Entry 4OBF (X-ray diffraction, 1.68 A resolution); this record covers chains A and B of the 3 polymer chains in the assembly.

# Chain A (and B)
Protein: HIV-1 Protease
From: Human immunodeficiency virus type 1
Notes: EC 3.4.23.16; chain B of this document is another copy of the same molecule, construct and numbering; everything in this record applies to it too
Reference sequence: P03369 (POL_HV1A2); residues 1-99 here correspond to UniProt positions 491-589 (UniProt number = residue number + 490)
Sequence (99 residues; row label = number of the first residue in the row):
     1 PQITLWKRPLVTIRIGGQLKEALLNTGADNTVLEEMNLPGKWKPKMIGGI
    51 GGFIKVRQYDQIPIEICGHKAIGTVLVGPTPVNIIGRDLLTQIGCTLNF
Sequence notes: engineered mutation Lys7 (Gln497 in P03369), Asn25 (Asp515 in P03369), Asn30 (Asp520 in P03369), Ile64 (Val554 in P03369), Asp88 (Asn578 in P03369)
Curated features (UniProtKB/Swiss-Prot):
  - region (Dimerization of protease): Pro1 to Leu5, Gly49 to Lys55
  - site: Phe99 (Cleavage)
What the authors report for this chain:
  - mutagenesis - D25N: abolished catalytic activity (citing earlier work)
  - mutagenesis - D30N: decreased binding to NFV (citing earlier work)

# Chain A / chain B interface
Pairs across the interface (97):
  Pro1(A) - Leu97(B)
  Pro1(A) - Asn98(B)
  Pro1(A) - Phe99(B)  hydrogen bond (backbone-backbone)
  Gln2(A) - Leu97(B)
  Gln2(A) - Asn98(B)
  Ile3(A) - Thr96(B)
  Ile3(A) - Leu97(B)  hydrogen bond (backbone-backbone)
  Ile3(A) - Phe99(B)  hydrophobic
  Thr4(A) - Thr96(B)
  Leu5(A) - Thr26(B)
  Leu5(A) - Arg87(B)  hydrogen bond (backbone-side chain)
  Leu5(A) - Leu90(B)  hydrophobic
  Leu5(A) - Thr91(B)
  Leu5(A) - Cys95(B)
  Trp6(A) - Arg87(B)  hydrogen bond (backbone-side chain)
  Trp6(A) - Thr91(B)
  Lys7(A) - Arg87(B)  hydrogen bond (backbone-side chain)
  Arg8(A) - Asp29(B)  salt bridge
  Arg8(A) - Arg87(B)
  Pro9(A) - Thr26(B)
  Pro9(A) - Arg87(B)
  Leu23(A) - Gly27(B)
  Leu24(A) - Thr26(B)  hydrogen bond (backbone-side chain)
  Leu24(A) - Leu97(B)  hydrophobic
  Asn25(A) - Asn25(B)  hydrogen bond
  Asn25(A) - Thr26(B)
  Asn25(A) - Gly27(B)
  Thr26(A) - Leu5(B)
  Thr26(A) - Pro9(B)
  Thr26(A) - Leu24(B)  hydrogen bond (side chain-backbone)
  Thr26(A) - Asn25(B)
  Thr26(A) - Thr26(B)  hydrogen bond (side chain-backbone)
  Thr26(A) - Leu97(B)
  Gly27(A) - Leu23(B)
  Gly27(A) - Asn25(B)  hydrogen bond (backbone-side chain)
  Asp29(A) - Arg8(B)  salt bridge
  Gly48(A) - Ile50(B)
  Gly49(A) - Ile50(B)
  Gly49(A) - Pro81(B)
  Ile50(A) - Gly49(B)
  Ile50(A) - Ile50(B)  hydrogen bond (backbone-backbone)
  Ile50(A) - Gly51(B)  hydrogen bond (backbone-backbone)
  Ile50(A) - Gly52(B)
  Ile50(A) - Ile54(B)  hydrophobic
  Ile50(A) - Thr80(B)
  Ile50(A) - Pro81(B)
  Ile50(A) - Ile84(B)  hydrophobic
  Gly51(A) - Gly51(B)
  Gly51(A) - Gly52(B)
  Gly51(A) - Ile54(B)
  Gly52(A) - Ile50(B)
  Gly52(A) - Gly51(B)
  Ile54(A) - Ile50(B)
  Cys67(A) - Phe99(B)  hydrophobic
  His69(A) - Phe99(B)
  Thr80(A) - Ile50(B)
  Pro81(A) - Gly49(B)
  Pro81(A) - Ile50(B)
  Arg87(A) - Leu5(B)  hydrogen bond (side chain-backbone)
  Arg87(A) - Trp6(B)  hydrogen bond (side chain-backbone)
  Arg87(A) - Lys7(B)
  Arg87(A) - Arg8(B)
  Arg87(A) - Pro9(B)
  Thr91(A) - Leu5(B)
  Thr91(A) - Trp6(B)
  Ile93(A) - Phe99(B)
  Gly94(A) - Asn98(B)
  Gly94(A) - Phe99(B)
  Cys95(A) - Leu5(B)
  Cys95(A) - Asn98(B)
  Cys95(A) - Phe99(B)  hydrophobic
  Thr96(A) - Gln2(B)  hydrogen bond
  Thr96(A) - Ile3(B)
  Thr96(A) - Thr96(B)
  Thr96(A) - Leu97(B)
  Thr96(A) - Asn98(B)  hydrogen bond (backbone-backbone)
  Leu97(A) - Pro1(B)
  Leu97(A) - Gln2(B)
  Leu97(A) - Ile3(B)  hydrogen bond (backbone-backbone)
  Leu97(A) - Pro9(B)  hydrophobic
  Leu97(A) - Leu24(B)  hydrophobic
  Leu97(A) - Cys95(B)  hydrophobic
  Leu97(A) - Thr96(B)
  Asn98(A) - Pro1(B)
  Asn98(A) - Gln2(B)  hydrogen bond
  Asn98(A) - Gly94(B)
  Asn98(A) - Cys95(B)
  Asn98(A) - Thr96(B)  hydrogen bond (backbone-backbone)
  Asn98(A) - Asn98(B)  hydrogen bond
  Phe99(A) - Pro1(B)  hydrogen bond (backbone-backbone)
  Phe99(A) - Ile3(B)  hydrophobic
  Phe99(A) - Leu24(B)  hydrophobic
  Phe99(A) - Cys67(B)  hydrophobic
  Phe99(A) - His69(B)
  Phe99(A) - Ile93(B)
  Phe99(A) - Gly94(B)
  Phe99(A) - Cys95(B)  hydrophobic
Interface residues without a listed pair, chain A (39 interface residues in all): Ile47, Phe53, Pro79, Ile84, Leu90
Interface residues without a listed pair, chain B (38 interface residues in all): Thr4, Ile47, Gly48, Phe53

# In short
39 residues of chain A face 38 of chain B across their interface, with 21 hydrogen bonds and 2 salt bridges.
Polar contacts include Arg8(A)-Asp29(B), Leu5(A)-Arg87(B) and Trp6(A)-Arg87(B). From the paper: D25N of chain
A abolishes catalytic activity; D30N of chain A reduces binding to NFV.
Chain A and chain B are both HIV-1 Protease (Human immunodeficiency virus type 1); the structure, Crystal
Structure of Nelfinavir-Resistant, Inactive HIV-1 Protease Variant (D30N/N88D) in Complex with the p1-p6
substrate variant ..., was determined by X-ray diffraction, deposited together with 4OBD, 4OBG, 4OBH, 4OBJ and
4OBK.
